Entry 7YVE (electron microscopy, 3.40 A resolution); this record covers chains H and I of the 9 polymer chains in the assembly.

[Chain H]
Protein: TH027 Fab light chain
Source organism: Homo sapiens
Notes: antibody fragment or engineered binder
Chain sequence (110 residues; numbered 1 to 110; the number before each row is that of its first residue):
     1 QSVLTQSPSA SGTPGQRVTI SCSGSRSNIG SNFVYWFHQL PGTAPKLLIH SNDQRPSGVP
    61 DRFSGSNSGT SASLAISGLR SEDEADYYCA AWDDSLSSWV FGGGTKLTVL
Cystine bridges: Cys22-Cys89

[Chain I]
Protein: TH027 Fab heavy chain
Source organism: Homo sapiens
Notes: antibody fragment or engineered binder
Chain sequence (123 residues; each row starts with the number of its first residue):
     1 QITLKESGLT LVRPTQTLTL TCTFSGFSLI NSGVGVGWIR QPPGKALEWL ALIYWDDDKR
    61 YNPSLRSRLT ISKATSKNQV VLTMTNMDPV DTATYYCTHR GPGHNTPIYF EFWGQGALVT
   121 VSS
Not modelled in the structure: 1
Cystine bridges: Cys22-Cys97

[How chain H and chain I interact]
Residue-residue contacts - 9 pairs, chain H then chain I:
  Tyr35(H) - Pro107(I)
  Leu96(H) - Pro63(I)
  Ser97(H) - Pro63(I)
  Ser98(H) - Trp49(I)
  Ser98(H) - Asn62(I)
  Ser98(H) - Pro63(I)
  Trp99(H) - Leu52(I)
  Trp99(H) - Tyr109(I)  hydrophobic
  Phe101(H) - Leu47(I)  hydrophobic
Also at the interface, not in a pair above, chain H (9 interface residues in all): Pro45, Tyr88, Gly102
Also at the interface, not in a pair above, chain I (11 interface residues in all): Lys45, Ala46, Tyr61, Phe110

[In short]
9 residues of chain H and 11 residues of chain I are in contact.
Chain H is TH027 Fab light chain and chain I is TH027 Fab heavy chain, both from Homo sapiens; the structure,
Omicron BA.4/5 SARS-CoV-2 S in complex with TH027 Fab, was determined by electron microscopy together with
7YVF, 7YVK, 7YVL, 8GOU and 8GPY from the same study.
